5W70 - chains A and B; structure by X-ray diffraction, 2.10 A resolution.

Chain A (and B):
Name: L-glutamine:2-deoxy-scyllo-inosose aminotransferase
Source organism: Streptomyces ribosidificus
Notes: EC 2.6.1.100, 2.6.1.101; chain B of this document is another copy of the same molecule, construct and numbering; everything in this record applies to it too
UniProtKB: Q4R0W2 (GLDSA_STRRI); numbering as in UniProt (aligned over 1-424)
Sequence (445 residues; row label = number of the first residue in the row; numbers below 1 keep their minus sign (Met-20 is residue -20)):
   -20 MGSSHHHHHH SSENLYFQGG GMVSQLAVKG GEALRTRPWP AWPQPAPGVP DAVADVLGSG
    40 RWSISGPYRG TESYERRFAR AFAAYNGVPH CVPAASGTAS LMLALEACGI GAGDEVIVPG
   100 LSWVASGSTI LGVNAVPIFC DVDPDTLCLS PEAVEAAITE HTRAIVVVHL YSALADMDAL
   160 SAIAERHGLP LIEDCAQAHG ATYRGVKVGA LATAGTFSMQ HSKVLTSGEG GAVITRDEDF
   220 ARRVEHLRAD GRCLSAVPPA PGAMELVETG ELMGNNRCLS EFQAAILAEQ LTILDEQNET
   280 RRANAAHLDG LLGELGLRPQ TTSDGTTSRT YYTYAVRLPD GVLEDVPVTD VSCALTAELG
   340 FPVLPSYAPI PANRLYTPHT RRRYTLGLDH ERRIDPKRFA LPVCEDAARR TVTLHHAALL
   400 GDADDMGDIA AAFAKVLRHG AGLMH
Unresolved in the structure: -20 to 3, 418-424
Construct notes: initiating methionine (-20); expression tag (-19 to 0)
Small-molecule neighbours:
  - 9YM ([4-({[(1R,2S,3S,4R,5S)-5-amino-2,3,4-trihydroxycyclohexyl]amino}methyl)-5-hydroxy-6-methylpyridin-3-yl]methyl dihydrogen phosphate), molecule 1: Ser44, Arg231, Met243, Asn255
  - 9YM, molecule 2: Ser75, Gly76, Thr77, Leu80, Ser101, Trp102, Ala104, Ser105, Val147, Asp173, Ala175, Gln176, Ser197, Gln199, Lys202, Gly209, Tyr311, Tyr346
UniProt features mapped onto this chain:
  - modified residue: Lys202 (N6-(pyridoxal phosphate)lysine)
From the paper describing this entry:
  - binding site for 9YM: Gly76, Thr77, Trp102, Asp173, Ser197, Lys202, Arg231, Asn255
  - catalytic residues: Lys202 (proposed by the authors, not directly observed)

Chain A / chain B interface:
Residue-residue contacts (120; chain A residue first):
  Trp21(A) with Gly39(B)
  Pro22(A) with Trp41(B), hydrophobic
  Pro24(A) with Leu36(B)
  Val28(A) with Leu36(B), hydrophobic
  Leu36(A) with Pro24(B); Val28(B), hydrophobic
  Gly39(A) with Trp21(B); His200(B)
  Arg40(A) with His200(B)
  Trp41(A) with Pro22(B), hydrophobic; His200(B), hydrogen bond (backbone-side chain); Thr205(B); Gly207(B); Gln269(B)
  Ser42(A) with His200(B); Gly207(B); Glu208(B), hydrogen bond
  Ser44(A) with Gln199(B), hydrogen bond; Glu208(B)
  Gly45(A) with His200(B)
  Pro46(A) with His200(B)
  Ser75(A) with Asn255(B)
  Thr77(A) with Asn255(B)
  Glu85(A) with Arg360(B), salt bridge; Arg362(B), salt bridge
  Gly88(A) with Arg361(B)
  Gly90(A) with Arg361(B); Arg362(B)
  Ala91(A) with Arg361(B), hydrogen bond (backbone-backbone); Arg362(B); Thr364(B); Leu365(B), hydrophobic
  Asp93(A) with Arg361(B), salt bridge
  Trp102(A) with Asp229(B); Arg231(B)
  Ser107(A) with Met252(B); Asn254(B), hydrogen bond
  Leu110(A) with Met252(B), hydrophobic
  Gly111(A) with Arg362(B), hydrogen bond (backbone-side chain)
  Val112(A) with Arg362(B)
  Asn113(A) with Asn113(B), hydrogen bond; Arg362(B), hydrogen bond (side chain-backbone); Leu365(B)
  Gln199(A) with Ser44(B), hydrogen bond
  His200(A) with Gly39(B); Arg40(B); Trp41(B), hydrogen bond (side chain-backbone); Gly45(B)
  Thr205(A) with Trp41(B)
  Ser206(A) with Phe261(B)
  Gly207(A) with Trp41(B); Ser42(B)
  Glu208(A) with Ser42(B), hydrogen bond; Ser44(B); Asn255(B), hydrogen bond; Cys257(B); Ser259(B)
  Leu226(A) with Arg360(B)
  Asp229(A) with Trp102(B); Leu354(B)
  Gly230(A) with Leu354(B)
  Arg231(A) with Trp102(B)
  Gly241(A) with Pro341(B)
  Glu247(A) with Arg353(B), salt bridge; Leu354(B)
  Leu251(A) with Thr359(B)
  Met252(A) with Ser107(B); Leu354(B); Thr356(B), hydrogen bond (backbone-side chain); Pro357(B); Thr359(B), hydrogen bond (backbone-side chain); Arg360(B), hydrogen bond (backbone-side chain); Tyr363(B)
  Gly253(A) with Arg360(B)
  Asn254(A) with Ser107(B); Arg360(B), hydrogen bond
  Asn255(A) with Ser75(B); Thr77(B); Glu208(B), hydrogen bond
  Cys257(A) with Glu208(B)
  Ser259(A) with Glu208(B)
  Phe261(A) with Ser206(B); Ile265(B), hydrophobic
  Gln262(A) with Gln262(B), hydrogen bond
  Ile265(A) with Phe261(B), hydrophobic
  Gln269(A) with Trp41(B)
  Pro341(A) with Gly241(B)
  Arg353(A) with Glu247(B), hydrogen bond (side chain-backbone); Gly249(B)
  Leu354(A) with Asp229(B); Gly230(B); Glu247(B); Met252(B)
  Tyr355(A) with Met252(B), hydrophobic
  Thr356(A) with Met252(B), hydrogen bond (backbone-side chain)
  Pro357(A) with Met252(B)
  Thr359(A) with Leu251(B); Met252(B)
  Arg360(A) with Glu85(B), salt bridge; Leu226(B); Met252(B); Gly253(B), hydrogen bond (side chain-backbone); Asn254(B), hydrogen bond
  Arg361(A) with Gly88(B); Gly90(B); Ala91(B), hydrogen bond (backbone-backbone); Asp93(B), salt bridge; Arg142(B)
  Arg362(A) with Met81(B); Glu85(B), salt bridge; Gly90(B); Ala91(B); Gly111(B), hydrogen bond (side chain-backbone); Val112(B); Asn113(B), hydrogen bond (backbone-side chain); Arg362(B)
  Tyr363(A) with Met252(B), hydrophobic
  Thr364(A) with Ala91(B)
  Leu365(A) with Ala91(B), hydrophobic; Leu365(B), hydrophobic
Also at the interface, not in a pair above, chain A (72 interface residues in all): Pro29, Val32, Arg48, Ile89, Val103, Ala104, Gly249, Glu250, Arg256, Leu258, Asn352
Also at the interface, not in a pair above, chain B (71 interface residues in all): Pro29, Val32, Pro46, Ile89, Val103, Ala104, Leu110, Arg256, Leu258, Tyr355

In short:
72 residues of chain A face 71 of chain B across their interface, with 25 hydrogen bonds and 7 salt bridges.
Polar contacts include Glu85(A)-Arg360(B), Glu85(A)-Arg362(B) and Asp93(A)-Arg361(B). Bound to chain A:
compound 9YM. From the paper: the catalytic residue Lys202(A); a binding site for 9YM at Gly76(A), Thr77(A)
and Trp102(A) among others.
Chain A and chain B are both L-glutamine:2-deoxy-scyllo-inosose aminotransferase (Streptomyces ribosidificus);
the structure, X-ray Structure of RbmB from Streptomyces ribosidificus, was determined by X-ray diffraction
(same publication as 5W71).
